7EQG - chains B and O of the 17 polymer chains in the assembly; structure by electron microscopy, 3.20 A resolution.

== Chain B ==
Molecule: Type I-F CRISPR-associated protein Csy1
Source organism: Pseudomonas aeruginosa
UniProt: A0A3A8DDU9 (A0A3A8DDU9_PSEAI); numbering as in UniProt (aligned over 1-434)
Chain sequence (434 residues; row label = number of the first residue in the row):
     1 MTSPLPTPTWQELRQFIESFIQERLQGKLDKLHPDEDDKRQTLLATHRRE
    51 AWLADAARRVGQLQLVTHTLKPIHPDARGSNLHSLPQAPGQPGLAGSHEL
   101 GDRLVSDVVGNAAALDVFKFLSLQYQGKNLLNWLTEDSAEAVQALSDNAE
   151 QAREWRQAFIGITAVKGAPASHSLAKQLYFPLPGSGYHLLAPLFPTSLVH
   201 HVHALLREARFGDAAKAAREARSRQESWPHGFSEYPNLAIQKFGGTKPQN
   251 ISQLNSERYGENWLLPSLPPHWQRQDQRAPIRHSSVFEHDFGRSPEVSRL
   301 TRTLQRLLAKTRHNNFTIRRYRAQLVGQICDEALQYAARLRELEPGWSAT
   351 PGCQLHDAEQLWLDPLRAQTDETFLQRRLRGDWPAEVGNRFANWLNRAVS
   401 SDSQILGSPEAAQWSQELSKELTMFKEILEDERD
Unresolved in the structure: 1-10, 274-434

== Chain O ==
Molecule: 54-nt DNA strand
Sequence (54 nucleotides; row label = number of the first residue in the row):
     1 AGCAGCTGCACCTTCACGGCGGGCTTGATGTCCGCGTCTACCTGGATGGC
    51 TTCC
Unresolved in the structure: 30-54

== How chain B and chain O interact ==
Contacting residue pairs (27):
  Arg-24(B) / DC12(O)  salt bridge to the phosphate
  Arg-24(B) / DT13(O)  salt bridge to the phosphate
  Lys-28(B) / DC12(O)  salt bridge to the phosphate
  Ala-112(B) / DC12(O)  sugar contact
  Ala-113(B) / DC11(O)  base contact
  Ala-113(B) / DC12(O)  sugar contact
  Asp-116(B) / DC12(O)  phosphate contact
  Asp-116(B) / DT13(O)  phosphate contact
  Glu-208(B) / DC17(O)  sugar contact
  Phe-211(B) / DG18(O)  base contact
  Arg-219(B) / DC20(O)  sugar contact
  Glu-234(B) / DG22(O)  hydrogen bond to the base
  Pro-236(B) / DG22(O)  base contact
  Pro-236(B) / DG23(O)  base contact
  Lys-247(B) / DT13(O)  base contact
  Gln-249(B) / DC12(O)  hydrogen bond to the base
  Gln-249(B) / DT13(O)  hydrogen bond to the base
  Gln-253(B) / DT14(O)  hydrogen bond to the phosphate
  Ser-256(B) / DT13(O)  phosphate contact
  Glu-257(B) / DT14(O)  phosphate contact
  Tyr-259(B) / DT14(O)  hydrogen bond to the phosphate
  Tyr-259(B) / DC15(O)  phosphate contact
  Tyr-259(B) / DA16(O)  hydrogen bond to the phosphate
  Pro-270(B) / DT25(O)  base contact
  His-271(B) / DT25(O)  base contact
  Trp-272(B) / DT26(O)  base contact
  Trp-272(B) / DG27(O)  base contact
Interface residues without a listed pair, chain B (23 interface residues in all): Lys-119, Arg-207, Pro-248, Gln-273

== Summary ==
Chain B and chain O form an interface of 23 and 14 residues respectively, with 6 hydrogen bonds and 3 salt
bridges. Polar pairs include Glu-234(B)/DG22(O), Gln-249(B)/DC12(O) and Gln-249(B)/DT13(O).
Chain B is Type I-F CRISPR-associated protein Csy1 (Pseudomonas aeruginosa) and chain O is a 54-nt DNA strand;
the structure, Structure of Csy-AcrIF5, was determined by electron microscopy (same publication as 7F45).
